Entry 6IEX (X-ray diffraction, 2.31 A resolution); this record covers chains A and C of the 3 polymer chains in the assembly.

== Chain A ==
Name: MHC class I antigen
Source organism: Homo sapiens
UniProt: F4NBU6 (F4NBU6_HUMAN); residues 1-274 here correspond to UniProt positions 25-298 (UniProt number = residue number + 24)
Chain sequence (274 residues; row label = number of the first residue in the row):
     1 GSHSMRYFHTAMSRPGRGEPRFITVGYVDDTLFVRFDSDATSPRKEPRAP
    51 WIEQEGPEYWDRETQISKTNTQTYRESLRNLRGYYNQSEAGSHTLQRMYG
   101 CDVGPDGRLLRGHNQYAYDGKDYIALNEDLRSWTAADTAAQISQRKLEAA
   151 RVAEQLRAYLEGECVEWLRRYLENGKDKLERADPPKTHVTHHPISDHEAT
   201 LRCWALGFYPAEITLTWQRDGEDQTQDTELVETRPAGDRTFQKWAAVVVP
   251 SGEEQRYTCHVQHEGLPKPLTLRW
Disulfide bonds: C101-C164, C203-C259
From the paper describing this entry:
  - contacts within the chain: R62-E163
  - mutagenesis - R62A (84.2 +/- 0.4 degC), R62A/E163A (82.9 +/- 0.7 degC), E163A (82.8 +/- 0.7 degC): decreased binding to Gly-glu-thr-ala-leu-ala-leu-leu-leu-leu (chain C)
  - mutagenesis - I66A, R157A, A158G: unchanged binding to Gly-glu-thr-ala-leu-ala-leu-leu-leu-leu (chain C)

== Chain C ==
Name: Gly-glu-thr-ala-leu-ala-leu-leu-leu-leu
Chain sequence (10 residues; numbered 1 to 10; the number before each row is that of its first residue):
     1 GETALALLLL

== Interface between chain A and chain C ==
Residue-residue contacts (43; chain A residue first):
  M5(A) - G1(C)
  Y7(A) - G1(C)  hydrogen bond (side chain-backbone)
  Y7(A) - E2(C)
  H9(A) - E2(C)  salt bridge
  T24(A) - E2(C)
  K45(A) - E2(C)  salt bridge
  R62(A) - E2(C)  hydrogen bond (side chain-backbone)
  E63(A) - G1(C)
  E63(A) - E2(C)  hydrogen bond (side chain-backbone)
  I66(A) - E2(C)
  I66(A) - T3(C)
  I66(A) - A4(C)  hydrophobic
  I66(A) - A6(C)
  S67(A) - E2(C)
  T69(A) - A6(C)
  N70(A) - A6(C)
  T73(A) - A6(C)  hydrogen bond (side chain-backbone)
  T73(A) - L7(C)
  T73(A) - L8(C)
  T73(A) - L9(C)
  E76(A) - L9(C)
  S77(A) - L9(C)
  S77(A) - L10(C)  hydrogen bond (side chain-backbone)
  N80(A) - L9(C)
  N80(A) - L10(C)  hydrogen bond (side chain-backbone)
  Y84(A) - L10(C)  hydrogen bond (side chain-backbone)
  R97(A) - L8(C)
  Y99(A) - E2(C)  hydrogen bond
  Y99(A) - T3(C)  hydrogen bond (side chain-backbone)
  Y116(A) - L8(C)
  Y116(A) - L10(C)  hydrophobic
  S143(A) - L10(C)  hydrogen bond (side chain-backbone)
  K146(A) - L10(C)
  L147(A) - L8(C)  hydrophobic
  L147(A) - L10(C)  hydrophobic
  V152(A) - L8(C)  hydrophobic
  Q155(A) - L5(C)
  Y159(A) - G1(C)  hydrogen bond (side chain-backbone)
  Y159(A) - E2(C)
  Y159(A) - T3(C)
  E163(A) - E2(C)
  W167(A) - G1(C)
  Y171(A) - G1(C)  hydrogen bond (side chain-backbone)
Other interface residues (no listed pair), chain A (33 interface residues in all): Y59, L81, L95, Y123, L156
From the paper, about this interface:
  - specific contacts: R62(A)-E2(C) (hydrogen bond)

== Summary ==
The interface between chain A and chain C involves 33 residues on one side and 10 on the other; the contacts
include 12 hydrogen bonds and 2 salt bridges. Polar contacts include H9(A)-E2(C), K45(A)-E2(C) and
Y7(A)-G1(C). The paper describes a hydrogen bond between R62(A) and E2(C). From the paper: R62A, R62A/E163A
and E163A of chain A reduce binding to Gly-glu-thr-ala-leu-ala-leu-leu-leu-leu (chain C); contacts within the
chain involving R62(A) and E163(A); 6 substitutions were tested in all.
Chain A is MHC class I antigen (Homo sapiens) and chain C is Gly-glu-thr-ala-leu-ala-leu-leu-leu-leu; the
structure, Crystal structure of HLA-B*4001 in complex with SARS-CoV derived peptide N216-225 GETALALLLL, was
determined by X-ray diffraction.
